4PDJ - chain A; structure by X-ray diffraction, 1.60 A resolution.

== Chain A ==
Name: Dihydrofolate reductase
Organism: Escherichia coli
Notes: EC 1.5.1.3
Reference sequence: P0ABQ4 (DYR_ECOLI); residue numbers follow UniProt; this construct covers 1-159
Amino-acid sequence (159 residues; each row starts with the number of its first residue):
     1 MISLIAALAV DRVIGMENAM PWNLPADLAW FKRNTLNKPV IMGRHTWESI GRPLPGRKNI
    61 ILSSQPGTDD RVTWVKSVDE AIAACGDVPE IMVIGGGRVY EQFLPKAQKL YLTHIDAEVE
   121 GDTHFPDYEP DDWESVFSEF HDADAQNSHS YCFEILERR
Ion coordination: Mn2+ site 1: Asp-70, Asp-87; Mn2+ site 2: Asp-116, His-149, Arg-159
Residues lining bound ligands:
  - dihydrofolic acid (DHF): Ile-5, Ala-6, Ala-7, Met-20, Trp-22, Asp-27, Leu-28, Ala-29, Trp-30, Phe-31, Lys-32, Thr-46, Ser-49, Ile-50, Arg-52, Leu-54, Arg-57, Ile-94, Tyr-100, Tyr-111, Thr-113
  - NADPH (NDP; NADPH dihydro-nicotinamide-adenine-dinucleotide phosphate): Ala-6, Ala-7, Leu-8, Ile-14, Gly-15, Met-16, Asn-18, Ala-19, Met-20, Trp-22, Gly-43, Arg-44, His-45, Thr-46, Ser-49, Leu-62, Ser-63, Ser-64, Gln-65, Lys-76, Ser-77, Val-78, Ile-94, Gly-95, Gly-96, Gly-97, Arg-98, Val-99, Tyr-100, Gln-102, Asp-122, Thr-123
Swiss-Prot annotation at these positions:
  - binding site (substrate): Ile-5, Asp-27, Arg-52, Arg-57, Thr-113
  - binding site (NADP(+)): Ala-7, Val-13 to Ala-19, His-45, Thr-46, Ser-63, Ser-64, Lys-76, Gly-95 to Gln-102
  - natural variant: Leu-28 (L28R: In strain: B[RT500] isozyme 2), Trp-30 (W30G: In strain: 1810), Glu-154 (E154K: In strain: B[MB1428]; E154Q: In strain: 1810)
  - mutagenesis: Met-16 (M16F/S: Increases catalytic rate about 2-fold; M16N: Increases catalytic rate about 2-fold. Increases catalytic rate about 7-fold; when associated with L-20; Y-42; F-92; A-85 and S-152), Met-20 (M20I/V: Increases catalytic rate 2-fold; M20L: Increases catalytic rate 2.5-fold. Increases catalytic rate about 7-fold; when associated with N-16; Y-42; F-92; A-85 and S-152), Met-42 (M42V: Increases catalytic rate almost 2-fold; M42Y: Increases catalytic rate almost 2-fold. Increases catalytic rate about 7-fold; when associated with N-16; L-20; A-85; F-92 and S-152), Cys-85 (C85A: Decreases catalytic rate by one third. Increases catalytic rate about 7-fold; when associated with N-16; L-20; Y-42; F-92 and S-152), Met-92 (M92F: No effect. Increases catalytic rate about 7-fold; when associated with N-16; L-20; Y-42; A-85 and S-152; M92L: No effect), Cys-152 (C152S: Increases catalytic rate 1.5-fold. Increases catalytic rate about 7-fold; when associated with N-16; L-20; Y-42; A-85 and F-92)
From the paper describing this entry:
  - binding site for dihydrofolic acid: Asp-27, Trp-30, Tyr-111, Thr-113
  - catalytic residues: Asp-27
  - mutagenesis - D27S (3,600-fold): decreased catalytic activity on dihydrofolic acid (citing earlier work)
  - conformationally variable residues (order/disorder transition): Met-20
  - contacts within the chain: Ile-14/Thr-123 (backbone contact)

== Overview ==
Ligands of chain A: dihydrofolic acid and NADPH. The Mn2+ site 1 is built by Asp-70 and Asp-87. Asp-116,
His-149 and Arg-159 coordinate Mn2+ site 2. From UniProt: 5 substrate-binding residues, 21 NADP+-binding
residues and 6 mutagenesis sites. The paper reports the catalytic residue Asp-27; D27S reduces catalytic
activity on dihydrofolic acid.
Chain A is Dihydrofolate reductase (Escherichia coli); the structure, Neutron crystal Structure of E.coli
Dihydrofolate Reductase complexed with folate and NADP+, was determined by X-ray diffraction (same publication
as 4RGC and 4PSY).
